8IY9 - chains A and R of the 5 polymer chains in the assembly; structure by electron microscopy, 3.37 A resolution.

[Chain A]
Molecule: Guanine nucleotide-binding protein G(o) subunit alpha
From: Homo sapiens
Reference sequence: P09471 (GNAO_HUMAN); numbering as in UniProt; present here: 6-55, 182-230, 241-354
Sequence (240 residues; each row starts with the number of its first residue; note: 126 numbers in that range are skipped by the numbering (no residue carries them; nothing is unmodelled there); numbers below 1 keep their minus sign (Met-11 is residue -11)):
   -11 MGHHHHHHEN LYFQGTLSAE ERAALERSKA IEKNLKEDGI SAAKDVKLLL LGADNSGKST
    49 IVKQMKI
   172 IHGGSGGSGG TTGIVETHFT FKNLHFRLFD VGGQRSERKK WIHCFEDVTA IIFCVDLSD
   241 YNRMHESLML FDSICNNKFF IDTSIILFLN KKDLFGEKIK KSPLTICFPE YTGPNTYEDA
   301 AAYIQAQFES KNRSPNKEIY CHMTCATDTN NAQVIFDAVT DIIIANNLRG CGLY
Disordered / not traced: -11 to 5, 172-182, 241-244
Construct notes: initiating methionine (-11); expression tag (-10 to 5); engineered mutation Asp42 (Gly in P09471), Asn43 (Glu in P09471), Asp227 (Ala in P09471), Asp230 (Gly in P09471), Ala332 (Ile in P09471), Ile335 (Val in P09471); linker (172-181)
Curated features (UniProtKB/Swiss-Prot):
  - region: Lys35 to Ala41, Ser44 to Thr48 (G1 motif), Phe197 to Arg206 (G3 motif), Ile266 to Asp273 (G4 motif), Thr324 to Thr329 (G5 motif)
  - binding site (GTP): Lys46, Ser47, Thr48, Asn270, Asp273, Cys325
  - binding site (Mg(2+)): Ser47, Thr182
  - modified residue: Gln205 (5-glutamyl histamine), Cys351 (ADP-ribosylcysteine)
  - lipidation: Cys351 (S-palmitoyl cysteine)

[Chain R]
Molecule: Hydroxycarboxylic acid receptor 2
From: Homo sapiens
Reference sequence: chimeric construct of P08173, Q8TDS4: residues -30 to -9 from P08173 (ACM4_HUMAN) positions 2-23 (UniProt number = residue number + 32); residues 2-363 from Q8TDS4 positions 2-363 (same numbers)
Sequence (419 residues; row label = number of the first residue in the row; numbers below 1 keep their minus sign (Met-55 is residue -55)):
   -55 MGKTIIALSY IFCLVFADYK DDDDAANFTP VNGSSGNQSV RLVTSSSLEV LFQGPGSNRH
     5 HLQDHFLEID KKNCCVFRDD FIVKVLPPVL GLEFIFGLLG NGLALWIFCF HLKSWKSSRI
    65 FLFNLAVADF LLIICLPFLM DNYVRRWDWK FGDIPCRLML FMLAMNRQGS IIFLTVVAVD
   125 RYFRVVHPHH ALNKISNRTA AIISCLLWGI TIGLTVHLLK KKMPIQNGGA NLCSSFSICH
   185 TFQWHEAMFL LEFFLPLGII LFCSARIIWS LRQRQMDRHA KIKRAITFIM VVAIVFVICF
   245 LPSVVVRIRI FWLLHTSGTQ NCEVYRSVDL AFFITLSFTY MNSMLDPVVY YFSSPSFPNF
   305 FSTLINRCLQ RKMTGEPDNN RSTSVELTGD PNKTRGAPEA LMANSGEPWS PSYLGPTSP
Disordered / not traced: -55 to 7, 305-363
Construct notes: initiating methionine (-55); expression tag (-54 to -31); linker (-8 to 1)
Disulfides: Cys18-Cys183, Cys19-Cys266, Cys100-Cys177
Residues lining bound ligands: nicotinic acid (NIO): Leu83, Tyr87, Leu104, Leu107, Arg111, Cys177, Ser178, Ser179, Phe180, Phe277, Leu280, Tyr284
Curated features (UniProtKB/Swiss-Prot):
  - glycosylation (N-linked (GlcNAc...) asparagine): Asn-24, Asn-19
  - modified residue: Ser328 (Phosphoserine)
Reported in the primary citation:
  - binding site for nicotinic acid: Leu83, Leu104, Leu107, Arg111, Phe180, Phe277, Leu280, Tyr284
  - conformationally variable residues (helix shift, side-chain flip): Ile115, Arg125, His189, Pro200, Arg218, Lys227, Phe240, Tyr294
  - mutagenesis - R111A: abolished signaling in response to nicotinic acid
  - mutagenesis - R111A: abolished binding to nicotinic acid
  - mutagenesis - S179A: increased signaling in response to nicotinic acid
  - mutagenesis - R111A, S179A: unchanged expression

[How chain A and chain R interact]
Residue-residue contacts (28; chain A residue first):
  Leu195(A) - His133(R)
  Glu318(A) - His223(R)  salt bridge
  Thr340(A) - His133(R)
  Thr340(A) - Arg218(R)  hydrogen bond
  Asp341(A) - Arg218(R)  salt bridge
  Ile344(A) - Val129(R)
  Ile344(A) - Pro132(R)  hydrophobic
  Ile344(A) - Leu215(R)  hydrophobic
  Ile344(A) - Arg218(R)
  Ile344(A) - Met220(R)  hydrophobic
  Asn347(A) - Arg128(R)  hydrogen bond (side chain-backbone)
  Asn347(A) - Pro132(R)
  Leu348(A) - Val129(R)  hydrophobic
  Leu348(A) - Ile226(R)  hydrophobic
  Gly350(A) - Ser62(R)  hydrogen bond (backbone-side chain)
  Cys351(A) - Leu66(R)
  Cys351(A) - Asp124(R)
  Cys351(A) - Arg125(R)  hydrogen bond
  Gly352(A) - Ser297(R)
  Gly352(A) - Ser298(R)  hydrogen bond (backbone-backbone)
  Leu353(A) - Arg125(R)
  Leu353(A) - Ala229(R)
  Leu353(A) - Phe232(R)  hydrophobic
  Leu353(A) - Ile233(R)  hydrophobic
  Tyr354(A) - Lys225(R)
  Tyr354(A) - Ile226(R)  hydrophobic
  Tyr354(A) - Arg228(R)  hydrogen bond (backbone-side chain)
  Tyr354(A) - Pro299(R)
Also at the interface, not in a pair above, chain A (16 interface residues in all): Phe336, Asp337, Ile343, Arg349
Also at the interface, not in a pair above, chain R (22 interface residues in all): Arg63
The authors on this interface:
  - pairs named by the authors: Asp341(A)-Arg218(R) (hydrogen bond), His133(R)-Thr340(A), Arg218(R)-Thr340(A), Arg218(R)-Asp337(A), Lys225(R)-Tyr354(A), Ile226(R)-Tyr354(A), Pro299(R)-Tyr354(A)
  - interface residues, chain A: Asn347(A), Gly352(A), Tyr354(A)
  - interface residues, chain R: Arg128(R)

[Summary]
16 residues of chain A and 22 residues of chain R are in contact; the contacts include 6 hydrogen bonds and 2
salt bridges. Polar pairs include Glu318(A)-His223(R), Asp341(A)-Arg218(R) and Thr340(A)-Arg218(R). The
authors report a hydrogen bond between Asp341(A) and Arg218(R); contacts between His133(R) and Thr340(A),
Arg218(R) and Thr340(A) and Arg218(R) and Asp337(A) among others. The paper reports a binding site for
nicotinic acid at Leu83(R), Leu104(R) and Leu107(R) among others; R111A of chain R abolishes signaling in
response to nicotinic acid.
Chain A is Guanine nucleotide-binding protein G(o) subunit alpha and chain R is Hydroxycarboxylic acid
receptor 2, both from Homo sapiens; the structure, Structure of Niacin-GPR109A-G protein complex, was
determined by electron microscopy, deposited together with 8IYH, 8IYW, 8JER and 8JHN.
